Entry 8YNK (electron microscopy, 3.62 A resolution); this record covers chains I and J of the 8 polymer chains in the assembly.

Chain I (and J):
Protein: CASP8 and FADD-like apoptosis regulator subunit p43
From: Homo sapiens
Notes: chain J of this document is another copy of the same molecule, construct and numbering; everything in this record applies to it too
UniProt: O15519 (CFLAR_HUMAN); residue numbers follow UniProt; this construct covers 1-181
Sequence (181 residues; row label = number of the first residue in the row):
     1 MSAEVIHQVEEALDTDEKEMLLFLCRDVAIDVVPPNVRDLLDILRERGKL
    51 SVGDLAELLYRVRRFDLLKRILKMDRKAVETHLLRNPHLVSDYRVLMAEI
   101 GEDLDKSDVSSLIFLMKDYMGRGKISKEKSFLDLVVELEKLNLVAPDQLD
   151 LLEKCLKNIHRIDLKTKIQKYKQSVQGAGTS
Unresolved in the structure: 122-127, 177-181 (chain J: 123-126, 176-181)

Interface between chain I and chain J:
Residue-residue contacts - 10 pairs, chain I then chain J:
  R63(I) with G121(J); L141(J)
  R64(I) with K140(J)
  F65(I) with K140(J); L141(J)
  D66(I) with K140(J), hydrogen bond (backbone-backbone)
  K69(I) with N142(J)
  R76(I) with L141(J)
  E102(I) with R122(J)
  D105(I) with R122(J), salt bridge
Other interface residues (no listed pair), chain I (10 interface residues in all): E11, D103
Other interface residues (no listed pair), chain J (10 interface residues in all): V33, Y119, M120, E139, L143

Overview:
The chain I/chain J interface involves 10 residues from each chain, with 1 hydrogen bond and 1 salt bridge.
Polar pairs include D105(I)-R122(J) and D66(I)-K140(J).
Chain I and chain J are both CASP8 and FADD-like apoptosis regulator subunit p43 (Homo sapiens); the
structure, Structure of the Caspase-8/cFLIP death effector domain assembly, was determined by electron
microscopy together with 8YM4, 8YM5, 8YM6, 8YNI, 8YNL, 8YNM and 8YNN from the same study.
